PDB entry 9DAF | X-ray diffraction, 2.35 A resolution | chains B and D of the 4 polymer chains in the assembly

Chain B (and D):
Name: L-asparaginase 2
Source organism: Escherichia coli
Notes: EC 3.5.1.1; chain D of this document is another copy of the same molecule, construct and numbering; everything in this record applies to it too
UniProt: P00805 (ASPG2_ECOLI); residues 1-326 here correspond to UniProt positions 23-348 (UniProt number = residue number + 22)
Sequence (326 residues; row label = number of the first residue in the row):
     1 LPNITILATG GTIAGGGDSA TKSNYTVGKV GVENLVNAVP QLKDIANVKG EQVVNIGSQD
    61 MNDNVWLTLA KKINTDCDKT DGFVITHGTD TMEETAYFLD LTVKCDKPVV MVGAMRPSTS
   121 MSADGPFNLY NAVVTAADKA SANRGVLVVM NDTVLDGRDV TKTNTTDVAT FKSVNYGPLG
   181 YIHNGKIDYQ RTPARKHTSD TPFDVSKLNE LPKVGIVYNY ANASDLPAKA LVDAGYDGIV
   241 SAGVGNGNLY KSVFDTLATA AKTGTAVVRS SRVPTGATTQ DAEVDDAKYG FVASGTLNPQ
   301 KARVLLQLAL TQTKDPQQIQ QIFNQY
Disulfides: Cys-77/Cys-105
Residues lining bound ligands: aspartic acid (ASP): Gly-11, Thr-12, Ile-13, Tyr-25, Val-27, Gly-57, Ser-58, Gln-59, Gly-88, Thr-89, Asp-90, Ala-114, Met-115
Swiss-Prot annotation at these positions:
  - active site: Thr-12 (O-isoaspartyl threonine intermediate)
  - binding site (substrate): Ser-58, Gln-59, Thr-89, Asp-90
Reported in the primary citation:
  - catalytic residues: Thr-12, Tyr-25, Thr-89, Asp-90, Lys-162 (citing earlier work)
  - binding site for aspartic acid: Ser-58, Gln-59, Asp-90, Asn-248, Glu-283 (citing earlier work)
  - binding site for aspartic acid: Val-27

Chain B / chain D interface:
Contacting residue pairs (117):
  Ser-23(B) with Asp-281(D), hydrogen bond (side chain-backbone)
  Asn-24(B) with Asp-281(D), hydrogen bond (backbone-backbone); Ala-282(D)
  Tyr-25(B) with Ala-282(D), hydrogen bond (backbone-backbone); Glu-283(D), hydrogen bond
  Val-27(B) with Glu-283(D)
  Gln-59(B) with Val-244(D); Asn-248(D); Leu-249(D); Tyr-250(D); Glu-283(D), hydrogen bond
  Asp-60(B) with Tyr-250(D); Lys-251(D), hydrogen bond (side chain-backbone)
  Met-61(B) with Ala-221(D); Asn-222(D), hydrogen bond (backbone-backbone); Tyr-250(D)
  Asn-62(B) with Asn-222(D)
  Asp-63(B) with Asn-222(D), hydrogen bond (backbone-side chain)
  Trp-66(B) with Ala-221(D), hydrophobic
  Asp-90(B) with Val-244(D); Gly-245(D); Asn-248(D), hydrogen bond; Arg-272(D), hydrogen bond (backbone-side chain)
  Glu-94(B) with Tyr-220(D); Ala-221(D), hydrogen bond (side chain-backbone); Arg-272(D), salt bridge
  Lys-162(B) with Gly-245(D); Val-273(D); Pro-274(D)
  Thr-163(B) with Val-273(D); Pro-274(D); Thr-275(D), hydrogen bond (backbone-side chain)
  Asn-164(B) with Val-273(D); Thr-275(D), hydrogen bond; Gly-276(D)
  Thr-165(B) with Gly-245(D); Ser-271(D); Val-273(D); Thr-275(D), hydrogen bond (backbone-backbone); Gly-276(D); Ala-277(D), hydrogen bond (side chain-backbone)
  Thr-166(B) with Asn-246(D)
  Val-214(B) with Tyr-220(D)
  Gly-215(B) with Tyr-220(D)
  Ile-216(B) with Tyr-218(D), hydrophobic; Tyr-220(D), hydrogen bond (backbone-side chain)
  Tyr-218(B) with Ile-216(D), hydrophobic; Tyr-218(D), hydrophobic; Gln-300(D), hydrogen bond
  Tyr-220(B) with Glu-94(D); Val-214(D); Gly-215(D); Ile-216(D), hydrogen bond (side chain-backbone); Arg-303(D)
  Ala-221(B) with Met-61(D); Trp-66(D), hydrophobic; Glu-94(D), hydrogen bond (backbone-side chain); Arg-303(D), hydrogen bond (backbone-side chain)
  Asn-222(B) with Met-61(D), hydrogen bond (backbone-backbone); Asn-62(D); Asp-63(D), hydrogen bond (side chain-backbone); Arg-303(D)
  Ser-224(B) with Leu-231(D); Tyr-236(D), hydrogen bond
  Leu-226(B) with Ala-230(D); Ala-234(D), hydrophobic
  Pro-227(B) with Pro-227(D), hydrophobic
  Ala-230(B) with Leu-226(D)
  Leu-231(B) with Ser-224(D); Leu-226(D), hydrophobic
  Ala-234(B) with Leu-226(D), hydrophobic
  Tyr-236(B) with Ser-224(D), hydrogen bond
  Val-244(B) with Gln-59(D); Asp-90(D)
  Gly-245(B) with Asp-90(D); Lys-162(D); Thr-165(D)
  Asn-248(B) with Gln-59(D); Asp-90(D)
  Leu-249(B) with Gln-59(D); Asp-60(D)
  Tyr-250(B) with Gln-59(D); Asp-60(D); Met-61(D)
  Lys-251(B) with Asp-60(D), hydrogen bond (backbone-side chain)
  Ser-271(B) with Thr-165(D)
  Arg-272(B) with Asp-90(D), hydrogen bond (side chain-backbone); Glu-93(D), salt bridge; Glu-94(D), salt bridge; Gln-300(D)
  Val-273(B) with Lys-162(D); Thr-163(D); Asn-164(D); Thr-165(D)
  Pro-274(B) with Lys-162(D); Thr-163(D); Pro-274(D), hydrophobic
  Thr-275(B) with Thr-163(D), hydrogen bond (side chain-backbone); Asn-164(D), hydrogen bond; Thr-165(D), hydrogen bond (backbone-backbone)
  Gly-276(B) with Asn-164(D); Thr-165(D)
  Ala-277(B) with Thr-165(D), hydrogen bond (backbone-side chain)
  Asp-281(B) with Ser-23(D); Asn-24(D)
  Ala-282(B) with Ser-23(D); Asn-24(D); Tyr-25(D)
  Glu-283(B) with Tyr-25(D), hydrogen bond; Val-27(D); Gln-59(D)
  Pro-299(B) with Tyr-218(D)
  Gln-300(B) with Tyr-218(D), hydrogen bond; Arg-272(D)
  Arg-303(B) with Tyr-220(D); Ala-221(D), hydrogen bond (side chain-backbone); Asn-222(D)
Interface residues without a listed pair, chain B (54 interface residues in all): Thr-12, Thr-91, Glu-93, Asn-246
Interface residues without a listed pair, chain D (56 interface residues in all): Thr-12, Thr-91, Thr-166, Thr-278, Gln-280, Pro-299

Overview:
54 residues of chain B and 56 residues of chain D are in contact; the contacts include 33 hydrogen bonds and 3
salt bridges. Polar pairs include Glu-94(B)/Arg-272(D), Arg-272(B)/Glu-93(D) and Ser-23(B)/Asp-281(D). The
paper reports catalytic residues Thr-12(B), Tyr-25(B) and Thr-89(B) among others; a binding site for aspartic
acid at Ser-58(B), Gln-59(B) and Asp-90(B) among others.
Chain B and chain D are both L-asparaginase 2 (Escherichia coli); the structure, L-asparaginase II (EcA2-K12),
was determined by X-ray diffraction together with 9DAH from the same study.
